3FYZ - chain A; structure by X-ray diffraction, 2.10 A resolution.

# Chain A
Protein: Beta-lactamase OXA-24
From: Acinetobacter baumannii
Notes: EC 3.5.2.6
Reference sequence: Q8RLA6 (Q8RLA6_ACIBA); numbering as in UniProt (aligned over 32-275)
Amino-acid sequence (244 residues; each row starts with the number of its first residue):
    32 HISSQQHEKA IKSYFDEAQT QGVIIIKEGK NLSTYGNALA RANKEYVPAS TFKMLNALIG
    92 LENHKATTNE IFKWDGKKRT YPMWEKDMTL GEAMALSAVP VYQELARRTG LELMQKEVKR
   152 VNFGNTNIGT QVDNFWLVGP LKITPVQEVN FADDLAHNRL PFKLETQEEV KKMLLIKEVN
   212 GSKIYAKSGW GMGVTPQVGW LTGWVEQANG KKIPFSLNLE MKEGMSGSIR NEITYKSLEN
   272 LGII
Modified / non-standard residues: K84 (lysine nz-carboxylic acid; KCX)
Residues lining bound ligands: MXC ((2S,3R)-2-[(7-aminocarbonyl-2-methanoyl-indolizin-3-yl)amino]-4-aminocarbonyloxy-3-methyl-3-sulfino-butanoic acid): A80, S81, K84, T111, Y112, M114, W115, S128, V130, L168, K218, S219, G220, W221, M223, R261

# In short
Ligands of chain A: compound MXC.
Chain A is Beta-lactamase OXA-24 (Acinetobacter baumannii); the structure, OXA-24 beta-lactamase complex with
SA4-17 inhibitor, was determined by X-ray diffraction (same publication as 3MBZ, 3G4P, 3FZC and 3FV7).
